PDB entry 6TDH | X-ray diffraction, 1.58 A resolution | chain A

[Chain A]
Protein: Glucosamine 6-phosphate N-acetyltransferase
Organism: Aspergillus fumigatus Af293
Notes: EC 2.3.1.4
UniProtKB: Q4WCU5 (Q4WCU5_ASPFU); residues 1-190 here = UniProt positions 1-190
Sequence (190 residues; row label = number of the first residue in the row):
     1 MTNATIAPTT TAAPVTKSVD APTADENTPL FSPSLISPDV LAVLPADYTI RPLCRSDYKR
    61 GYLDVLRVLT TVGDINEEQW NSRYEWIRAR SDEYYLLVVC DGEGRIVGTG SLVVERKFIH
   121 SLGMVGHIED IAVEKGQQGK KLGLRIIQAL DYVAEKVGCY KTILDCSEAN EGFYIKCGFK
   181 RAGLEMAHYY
Unresolved in the structure: 1-25, 119
Residues lining bound ligands:
  - acetyl coenzyme A (ACO): V68, L69, I128, E129, D130, I131, A132, V133, Q138, G139, K140, K141, L142, G143, L144, L164, D165, A169, N170, G172, F173, Y174, K176
  - 3-(2-chlorophenyl)-4H-1,2,4-triazole (N2Z): E93, Y94, V113, V114, E115, H127, E129
From the paper describing this entry:
  - binding site for 3-(2-chlorophenyl)-4H-1,2,4-triazole: H127, E129
  - specificity-determining residues: H127
  - mutagenesis - E129A, E129Q: decreased catalytic activity

[Overview]
Chain A binds acetyl coenzyme A and 3-(2-chlorophenyl)-4H-1,2,4-triazole. From the paper: a binding site for
3-(2-chlorophenyl)-4H-1,2,4-triazole at H127 and E129; E129A and E129Q reduce catalytic activity.
Chain A is Glucosamine 6-phosphate N-acetyltransferase (Aspergillus fumigatus Af293); the structure, Crystal
structure of Aspergillus fumigatus Glucosamine-6-phosphate N-acetyltransferase 1 in complex with compound 1,
was determined by X-ray diffraction together with 6TDF and 6TDG from the same study.
